PDB entry 8ZDJ | electron microscopy, 3.74 A resolution | chains A and a of the 42 polymer chains in the assembly

== Chain A ==
Name: Portal Protein (gp5)
Source organism: Mycolicibacterium smegmatis MC2 155
Amino-acid sequence (506 residues; numbered 2 to 507; the number before each row is that of its first residue):
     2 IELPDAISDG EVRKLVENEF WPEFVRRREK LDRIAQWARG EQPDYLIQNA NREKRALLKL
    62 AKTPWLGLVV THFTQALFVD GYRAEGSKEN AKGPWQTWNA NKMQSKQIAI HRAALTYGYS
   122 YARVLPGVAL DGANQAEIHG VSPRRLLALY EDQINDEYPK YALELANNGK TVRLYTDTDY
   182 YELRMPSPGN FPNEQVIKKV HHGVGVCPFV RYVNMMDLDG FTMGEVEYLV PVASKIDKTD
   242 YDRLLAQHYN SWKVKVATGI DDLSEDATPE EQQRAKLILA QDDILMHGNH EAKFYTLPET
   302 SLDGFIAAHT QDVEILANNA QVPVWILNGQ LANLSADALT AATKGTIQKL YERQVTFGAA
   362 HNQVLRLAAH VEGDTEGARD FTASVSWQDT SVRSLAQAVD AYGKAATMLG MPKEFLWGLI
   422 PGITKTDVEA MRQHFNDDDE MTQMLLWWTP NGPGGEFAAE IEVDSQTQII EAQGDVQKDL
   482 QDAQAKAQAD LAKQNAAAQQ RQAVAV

== Chain a ==
Name: Adaptor Protein (gp9)
Source organism: Mycolicibacterium smegmatis MC2 155
Amino-acid sequence (137 residues; row label = number of the first residue in the row):
     2 AGLATIDELQ TLMSTVFEDD ALEQAQLVLD IVSSWARVVS GQMWPDAPAN VPDDVRAVVL
    62 QASRRELKNP DRVISRQMGP FNVQYSQPPD GFFYPAELAI LKRFKRSGGL MTVSTSRGEE
   122 GRPWAGKTAY IRYGDGL

== Interface between chain A and chain a ==
Residue-residue contacts - 27 pairs, chain A then chain a:
  R29(A) with D136(a), salt bridge; L138(a)
  R40(A) with Y131(a), hydrogen bond
  E42(A) with K128(a), salt bridge
  R53(A) with E121(a); G122(a); P124(a); W125(a)
  E54(A) with S117(a), hydrogen bond; R118(a), hydrogen bond (side chain-backbone); E120(a)
  R56(A) with P124(a)
  A57(A) with R123(a); P124(a)
  K60(A) with P124(a)
  R146(A) with G135(a); D136(a), salt bridge
  L166(A) with D136(a)
  A167(A) with D136(a)
  N168(A) with D136(a)
  N169(A) with D136(a)
  G170(A) with D136(a), hydrogen bond (backbone-side chain)
  Q248(A) with R118(a)
  H249(A) with R118(a); E120(a), salt bridge
  Y250(A) with T116(a)
  W253(A) with R118(a)
Also at the interface, not in a pair above, chain A (19 interface residues in all): P189
Interface features reported in the paper:
  - interface residues, chain a: K106(a), S117(a)

== Summary ==
19 residues of chain A and 14 residues of chain a are in contact, with 4 hydrogen bonds and 4 salt bridges.
Among the polar pairs are R29(A)-D136(a), E42(A)-K128(a) and R146(A)-D136(a). From the paper: interface
residues K106(a) and S117(a).
Here chain A is Portal Protein (gp5) and chain a is Adaptor Protein (gp9), both from Mycolicibacterium
smegmatis MC2 155. Entry 8ZDJ (Cryo-EM structure of Mycobacteriophage Douge genome-packed connector (gp5, gp9,
gp10, gp12 and gp13)) was determined by electron microscopy together with 8ZDK, 8ZDL, 8ZDO and 8ZDQ from the
same study.
